PDB entry 8YQN | electron microscopy, 2.27 A resolution | chains A and F of the 7 polymer chains in the assembly

Chain A:
Name: Acetylcholine receptor subunit alpha
Organism: Tetronarce californica
UniProtKB: P02710 (ACHA_TETCF); residues 1-437 here correspond to UniProt positions 25-461 (UniProt number = residue number + 24)
Sequence (437 residues; numbered 1 to 437; the number before each row is that of its first residue):
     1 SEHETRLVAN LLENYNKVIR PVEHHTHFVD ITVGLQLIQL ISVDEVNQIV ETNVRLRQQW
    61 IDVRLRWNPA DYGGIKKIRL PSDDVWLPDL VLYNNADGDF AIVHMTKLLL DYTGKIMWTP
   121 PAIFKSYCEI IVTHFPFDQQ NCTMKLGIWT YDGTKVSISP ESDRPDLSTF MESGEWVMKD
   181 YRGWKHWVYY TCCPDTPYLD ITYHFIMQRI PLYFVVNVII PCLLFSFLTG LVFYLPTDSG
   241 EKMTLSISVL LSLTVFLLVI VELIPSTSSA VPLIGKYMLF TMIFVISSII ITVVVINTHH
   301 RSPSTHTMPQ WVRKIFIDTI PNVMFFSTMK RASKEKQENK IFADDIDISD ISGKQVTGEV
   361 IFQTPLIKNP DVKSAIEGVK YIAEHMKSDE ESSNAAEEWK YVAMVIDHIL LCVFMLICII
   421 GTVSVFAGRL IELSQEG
Not modelled in the structure: 332-368, 435-437
Disulfides: C128-C142
Covalent attachments: glycan linked to N141
Swiss-Prot annotation at these positions:
  - glycosylation: N141 (N-linked (GlcNAc...) asparagine)

Chain F:
Name: Erabutoxin a
Organism: Laticauda semifasciata
UniProtKB: P60775 (3S1EA_LATSE); residues 1-62 here correspond to UniProt positions 22-83 (UniProt number = residue number + 21)
Sequence (62 residues; row label = number of the first residue in the row):
     1 RICFNHQSSQ PQTTKTCSPG ESSCYNKQWS DFRGTIIERG CGCPTVKPGI KLSCCESEVC
    61 NN
Disulfides: C3-C24, C17-C41, C43-C54, C55-C60

Interface between chain A and chain F:
Residue-residue contacts (21):
  Y93(A) with R33(F)
  W187(A) with Q7(F)
  V188(A) with I36(F), hydrophobic
  Y189(A) with Q7(F); S8(F), hydrogen bond (backbone-side chain); Q10(F); I36(F)
  Y190(A) with S8(F); D31(F), hydrogen bond; R33(F), hydrogen bond; G34(F); T35(F); I36(F), hydrophobic
  T191(A) with S8(F); S9(F); T35(F), hydrogen bond (backbone-backbone); I37(F)
  P194(A) with S9(F); Q10(F), hydrogen bond (backbone-side chain)
  D195(A) with Q10(F)
  Y198(A) with R33(F)

Summary:
The interface between chain A and chain F involves 9 residues on one side and 10 on the other, with 5 hydrogen
bonds. Polar contacts include Y189(A)-S8(F), Y190(A)-D31(F) and Y190(A)-R33(F).
Here chain A is Acetylcholine receptor subunit alpha (Tetronarce californica) and chain F is Erabutoxin a
(Laticauda semifasciata). Entry 8YQN (Torpedo acetylcholine receptor in complex with Erabutoxin A) was
determined by electron microscopy.
